PDB entry 9JF9 | electron microscopy, 6.26 A resolution (low resolution: residue-level contacts below are approximate; hydrogen-bond / salt-bridge calls are withheld) | chains A and C of the 4 polymer chains in the assembly

Chain A:
Molecule: Insulin receptor
Organism: Homo sapiens
Notes: EC 2.7.10.1
UniProt: P06213 (INSR_HUMAN); the construct has insertions or renumbered stretches relative to UniProt, so the offset changes along the chain: 1-655 = UniProt 28-682; 756-907 = UniProt 795-946
Sequence (919 residues; row label = number of the first residue in the row; note: 100 numbers in that range are skipped by the numbering (no residue carries them; nothing is unmodelled there); a row labelled like 655A-655Z holds insertion residues (655A, then the next letters in order)):
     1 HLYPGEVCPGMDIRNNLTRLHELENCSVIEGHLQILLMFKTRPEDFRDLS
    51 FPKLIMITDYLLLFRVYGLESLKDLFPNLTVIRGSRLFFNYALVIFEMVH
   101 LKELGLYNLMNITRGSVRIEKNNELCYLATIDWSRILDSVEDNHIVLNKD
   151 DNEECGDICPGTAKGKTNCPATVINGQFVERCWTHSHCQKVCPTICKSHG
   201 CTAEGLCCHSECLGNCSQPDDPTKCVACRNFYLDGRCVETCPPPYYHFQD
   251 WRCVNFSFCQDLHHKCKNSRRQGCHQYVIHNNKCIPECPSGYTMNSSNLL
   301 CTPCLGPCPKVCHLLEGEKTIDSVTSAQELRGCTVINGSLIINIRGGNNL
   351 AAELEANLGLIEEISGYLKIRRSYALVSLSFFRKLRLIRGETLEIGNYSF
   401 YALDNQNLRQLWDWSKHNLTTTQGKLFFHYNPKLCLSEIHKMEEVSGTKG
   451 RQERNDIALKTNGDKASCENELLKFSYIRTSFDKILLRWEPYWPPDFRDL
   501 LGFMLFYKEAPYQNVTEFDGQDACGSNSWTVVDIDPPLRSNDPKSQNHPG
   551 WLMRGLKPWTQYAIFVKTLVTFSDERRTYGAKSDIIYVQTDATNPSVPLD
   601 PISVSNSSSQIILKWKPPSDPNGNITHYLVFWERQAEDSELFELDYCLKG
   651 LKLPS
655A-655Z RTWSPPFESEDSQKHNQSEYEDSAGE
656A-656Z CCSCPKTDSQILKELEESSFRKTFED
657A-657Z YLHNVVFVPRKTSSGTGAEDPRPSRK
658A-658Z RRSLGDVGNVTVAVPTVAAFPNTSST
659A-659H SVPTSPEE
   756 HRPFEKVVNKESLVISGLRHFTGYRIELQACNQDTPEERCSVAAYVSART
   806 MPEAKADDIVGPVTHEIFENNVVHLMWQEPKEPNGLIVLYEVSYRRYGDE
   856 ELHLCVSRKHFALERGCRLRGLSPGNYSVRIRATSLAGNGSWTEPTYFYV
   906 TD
Disordered / not traced: 161-168, 655A-655Z, 656A-656Z, 657A-657Z, 658A-658Z, 659A-659H
Construct notes: conflict His144 (Tyr171 in P06213), Thr421 (Ile448 in P06213), Lys465 (Gln492 in P06213)
Curated features (UniProtKB/Swiss-Prot):
  - region: Glu656Y, Asp656Z, Tyr657A, Leu657B, His657C, Asn657D, Val657E, Val657F, Phe657G (Insulin-binding)
  - site: Phe39 (Insulin-binding)
  - modified residue: Ser373 (Phosphoserine), Tyr374 (Phosphotyrosine), Ser380 (Phosphoserine)
  - glycosylation (N-linked (GlcNAc...) asparagine): Asn16, Asn25, Asn78, Asn111, Asn215, Asn255, Asn295, Asn337, Asn397, Asn418, Asn514, Asn606, Asn624, Asn655P, Asn658I, Asn658V, Asn881, Asn894
Disulfides: Cys8-Cys26, Cys126-Cys155, Cys159-Cys182, Cys169-Cys188, Cys192-Cys201, Cys196-Cys207, Cys208-Cys216, Cys212-Cys225, Cys228-Cys237, Cys241-Cys253, Cys259-Cys284, Cys266-Cys274, Cys288-Cys301, Cys304-Cys308, Cys312-Cys333, Cys435-Cys468, Cys647-Cys860, Cys786-Cys795
From the paper describing this entry:
  - conformationally variable residues (domain motion): Asp907

Chain C:
Molecule: Aptamer A62
Organism: Homo sapiens
Sequence (24 nucleotides; row label = number of the first residue in the row):
     1 CXXXAXGXAXGXGXCXAGXXCXGX
Modified positions: AF2 (2'-deoxy-2'-fluoroadenosine 5'-(dihydrogen phosphate)) at position 2, DUZ (5-(benzylcarbamoyl)-2'-deoxyuridine 5'-(dihydrogen phosphate)) at position 3, DUZ (5-(benzylcarbamoyl)-2'-deoxyuridine 5'-(dihydrogen phosphate)) at position 4, CFZ (2'-deoxy-2'-fluorocytidine 5'-(dihydrogen phosphate)) at position 6, CFZ (2'-deoxy-2'-fluorocytidine 5'-(dihydrogen phosphate)) at position 8, 85Y (2'-deoxy-5-{[(naphthalen-2-yl)methyl]carbamoyl}uridine 5'-(dihydrogen phosphate)) at position 10, OMG (o2'-methylguanosine-5'-monophosphate) at position 11, AF2 (2'-deoxy-2'-fluoroadenosine 5'-(dihydrogen phosphate)) at position 12, OMG (o2'-methylguanosine-5'-monophosphate) at position 13, DUZ (5-(benzylcarbamoyl)-2'-deoxyuridine 5'-(dihydrogen phosphate)) at position 14, 85Y (2'-deoxy-5-{[(naphthalen-2-yl)methyl]carbamoyl}uridine 5'-(dihydrogen phosphate)) at position 16, AF2 (2'-deoxy-2'-fluoroadenosine 5'-(dihydrogen phosphate)) at position 19, 85Y (2'-deoxy-5-{[(naphthalen-2-yl)methyl]carbamoyl}uridine 5'-(dihydrogen phosphate)) at position 20, OMC (o2'-methylycytidine-5'-monophosphate) at position 21, CFZ (2'-deoxy-2'-fluorocytidine 5'-(dihydrogen phosphate)) at position 22, DUZ (5-(benzylcarbamoyl)-2'-deoxyuridine 5'-(dihydrogen phosphate)) at position 24

Chain A / chain C interface:
Residue-residue contacts (12; chain A residue first):
  Arg14(A) - 85Y_16(C)
  Arg14(A) - DA17(C)
  Gln34(A) - 85Y_16(C)
  Leu36(A) - 85Y_16(C)
  Leu37(A) - DA9(C)
  Phe39(A) - CFZ_8(C)
  Phe39(A) - DA9(C)
  Lys40(A) - CFZ_8(C)
  Tyr67(A) - CFZ_8(C)
  Tyr67(A) - DA9(C)
  Phe89(A) - DC15(C)
  Phe96(A) - 85Y_16(C)
Also at the interface, not in a pair above, chain A (11 interface residues in all): Tyr60, Arg65

Summary:
The interface between chain A and chain C involves 11 residues on one side and 5 on the other. The paper
reports conformational variability at Asp907(A).
Chain A is Insulin receptor and chain C is Aptamer A62, both from Homo sapiens; the structure, Human insulin
receptor bound with A62-dimer, Pseudo-arrowhead conformation, was determined by electron microscopy together
with 9JFD and 9JHS from the same study.
